Entry 8ABH (electron microscopy, 3.00 A resolution); this record covers chains D and I of the 20 polymer chains in the assembly.

== Chain D ==
Molecule: YALI0A17468p
Organism: Yarrowia lipolytica
UniProtKB: Q6CGP7 (Q6CGP7_YARLI); residue numbers follow UniProt; this construct covers 1-330
Amino-acid sequence (330 residues; each row starts with the number of its first residue):
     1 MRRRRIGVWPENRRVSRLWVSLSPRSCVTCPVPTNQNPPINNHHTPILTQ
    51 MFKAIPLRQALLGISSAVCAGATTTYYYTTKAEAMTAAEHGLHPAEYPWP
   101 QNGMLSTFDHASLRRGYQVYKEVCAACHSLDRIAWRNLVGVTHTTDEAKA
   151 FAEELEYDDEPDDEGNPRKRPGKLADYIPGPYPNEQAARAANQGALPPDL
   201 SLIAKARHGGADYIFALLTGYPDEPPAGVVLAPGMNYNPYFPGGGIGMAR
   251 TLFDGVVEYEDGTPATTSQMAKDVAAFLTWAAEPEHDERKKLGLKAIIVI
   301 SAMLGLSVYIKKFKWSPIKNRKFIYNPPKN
Disordered / not traced: 1-84, 329-330
Metal / ion sites: heme c Fe: H128, M248
Small-molecule neighbours:
  - heme c (HEC): V119, V123, C124, C127, H128, N192, A195, L196, P197, P198, L200, I203, R207, Y213, I214, L217, L218, F241, I246, G247, M248, T251, L252, V274, L278
  - phosphatidylethanolamine (PTY): L292, K295, A296, V299, I300, M303

== Chain I ==
Molecule: Complex III subunit 9
Organism: Yarrowia lipolytica
UniProtKB: Q6CG23 (Q6CG23_YARLI); residues 1-69 here = UniProt positions 1-69
Amino-acid sequence (69 residues; numbered 1 to 69; the number before each row is that of its first residue):
     1 MAWATTFYNVFVKRNSAFVATILASAFVFDMTFETAIDNFWDRINAGKQW
    51 KDIRHKYIEAAGDDDEDDE
Disordered / not traced: 1-3, 58-69
Small-molecule neighbours: 1,2-diacyl-sn-glycero-3-phosphocholine (PC1): Y8, V12, K13, R14, N15, F18, V19, I22, L23

== How chain D and chain I interact ==
Contacting residue pairs - 37 pairs, chain D then chain I:
  P100(D) with K48(I), hydrogen bond (backbone-side chain)
  L105(D) with W41(I); I44(I), hydrophobic; N45(I), hydrogen bond (backbone-side chain)
  S106(D) with N45(I); K48(I)
  T107(D) with W41(I); N45(I), hydrogen bond (backbone-side chain); K48(I), hydrogen bond (backbone-side chain)
  F108(D) with K48(I)
  D109(D) with G47(I); K48(I)
  H110(D) with K48(I), hydrogen bond (backbone-backbone); Q49(I); W50(I); I53(I)
  A111(D) with I53(I)
  R114(D) with Y57(I), hydrogen bond
  G140(D) with W50(I)
  V141(D) with W50(I)
  T142(D) with W50(I)
  H143(D) with W50(I)
  T144(D) with W50(I); Y57(I)
  E147(D) with Y57(I)
  D287(D) with W41(I)
  K290(D) with W41(I)
  K291(D) with D38(I), salt bridge; W41(I)
  L294(D) with F40(I), hydrophobic; W41(I), hydrophobic
  K295(D) with F33(I); E34(I); I37(I)
  I298(D) with F33(I), hydrophobic; I37(I), hydrophobic
  V299(D) with F33(I), hydrophobic
Also at the interface, not in a pair above, chain D (24 interface residues in all): M104, E260
Also at the interface, not in a pair above, chain I (15 interface residues in all): F29

== In short ==
The interface between chain D and chain I involves 24 residues on one side and 15 on the other; the contacts
include 6 hydrogen bonds and 1 salt bridge. Among the polar pairs are K291(D)-D38(I), P100(D)-K48(I) and
L105(D)-N45(I). Chain D binds heme c and phosphatidylethanolamine.
Chain D is YALI0A17468p and chain I is Complex III subunit 9, both from Yarrowia lipolytica; the structure,
Complex III2 from Yarrowia lipolytica, antimycin A bound, b-position, was determined by electron microscopy,
deposited together with 8AB6, 8AB7, 8AB8, 8AB9, 8ABA, 8ABB and 11 further entries.
